PDB entry 4IHA | X-ray diffraction, 1.55 A resolution | chain A

Chain A:
Name: Dwarf 88 esterase
From: Oryza sativa Japonica Group
Reference sequence: Q10QA5 (Q10QA5_ORYSJ); residues 1-268 here correspond to UniProt positions 51-318 (UniProt number = residue number + 50)
Amino-acid sequence (268 residues; numbered 1 to 268; the number before each row is that of its first residue):
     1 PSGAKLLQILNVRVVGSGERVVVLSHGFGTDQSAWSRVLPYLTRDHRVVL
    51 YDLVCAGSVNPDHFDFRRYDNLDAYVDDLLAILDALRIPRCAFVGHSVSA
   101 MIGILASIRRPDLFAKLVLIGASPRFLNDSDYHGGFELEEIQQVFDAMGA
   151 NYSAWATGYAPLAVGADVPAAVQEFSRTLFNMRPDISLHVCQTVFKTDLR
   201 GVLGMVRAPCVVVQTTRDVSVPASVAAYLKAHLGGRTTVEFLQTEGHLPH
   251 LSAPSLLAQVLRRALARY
Covalent attachments: (2R,3R)-2,4,4-trihydroxy-3-methylbutanal (OPL) linked to Ser-97
Ligand contacts: (2R,3R)-2,4,4-trihydroxy-3-methylbutanal (OPL): Gly-27, Phe-28, Val-98, Phe-126, Tyr-159, Val-194, Ser-220, His-247
Curated features (UniProtKB/Swiss-Prot):
  - active site: Ser-97 (Nucleophile), Asp-218, His-247
  - binding site (substrate): Ser-97, Cys-191, His-247
From the paper describing this entry:
  - catalytic residues: Ser-97
  - binding site for (2R,3R)-2,4,4-trihydroxy-3-methylbutanal: Ser-97, Tyr-159, His-247

Overview:
(2R,3R)-2,4,4-trihydroxy-3-methylbutanal is covalently linked to Ser-97. From UniProt: 3 active-site residues
and 3 substrate-binding residues. From the paper: the catalytic residue Ser-97; a binding site for
(2R,3R)-2,4,4-trihydroxy-3-methylbutanal at Ser-97, Tyr-159 and His-247.
Chain A is Dwarf 88 esterase (Oryza sativa Japonica Group); the structure, Crystal structure of rice DWARF14
(D14) in complex with a GR24 hydrolysis intermediate, was determined by X-ray diffraction (same publication as
4IH1, 4IH4 and 4IH9).
